PDB entry 5S4W | X-ray diffraction, 2.80 A resolution | chains B and C of the 6 polymer chains in the assembly

[Chain B]
Protein: Tubulin beta-2B chain
Source organism: Bos taurus
Reference sequence: Q6B856 (TBB2B_BOVIN); the author numbering skips numbers that UniProt does not, so the offset changes along the chain: 1-42 = UniProt 1-42; 45-360 = UniProt 43-358; 369-455 = UniProt 359-445
Sequence (445 residues; each row starts with the number of its first residue; note: 10 numbers in that range are skipped by the numbering (no residue carries them; nothing is unmodelled there)):
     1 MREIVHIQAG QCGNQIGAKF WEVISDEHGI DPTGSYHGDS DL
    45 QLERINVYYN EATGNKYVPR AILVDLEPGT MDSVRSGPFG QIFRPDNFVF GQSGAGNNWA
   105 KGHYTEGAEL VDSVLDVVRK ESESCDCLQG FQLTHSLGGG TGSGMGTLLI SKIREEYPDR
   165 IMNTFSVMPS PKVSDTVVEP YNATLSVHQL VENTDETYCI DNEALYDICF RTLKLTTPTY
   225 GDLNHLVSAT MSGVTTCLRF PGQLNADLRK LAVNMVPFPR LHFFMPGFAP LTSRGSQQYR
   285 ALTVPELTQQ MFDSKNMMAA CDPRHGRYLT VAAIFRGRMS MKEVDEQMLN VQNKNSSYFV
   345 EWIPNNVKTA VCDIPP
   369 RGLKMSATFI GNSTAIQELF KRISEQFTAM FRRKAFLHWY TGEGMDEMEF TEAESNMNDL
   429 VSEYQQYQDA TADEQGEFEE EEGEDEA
Disordered / not traced: 279-280, 438-455
Bound ions: Mg2+: Q11 (together with GDP); Ca2+ near E113 (its only coordinating residue here)
Small-molecule neighbours:
  - GDP (guanosine-5'-diphosphate): G10, Q11, C12, Q15, I16, N101, S140, G142, G143, G144, T145, G146, V171, P173, V177, D179, E183, N206, L209, Y224, L227, N228
  - WZ7 (2-[(cyclopent-3-en-1-yl)amino]pyridine-4-carboxamide): E200, Y202, V238, C241, L255, M259, F268, A316, A317, I318, K352, T353, A354, I378
Curated features (UniProtKB/Swiss-Prot):
  - motif: M1 to I4 (MREI motif)
  - binding site (GTP): Q11, E71, S140, G144, T145, G146, N206, N228
  - binding site (Mg(2+)): E71
  - modified residue: S40 (Phosphoserine), T57 (Phosphothreonine), K60 (N6-acetyllysine), S174 (Phosphoserine), T287 (Phosphothreonine), T292 (Phosphothreonine), R320 (Omega-N-methylarginine), E448 (5-glutamyl polyglutamate)
  - cross-link (Glycyl lysine isopeptide (Lys-Gly)): K60 (interchain with G-Cter in ubiquitin), K326 (interchain with G-Cter in ubiquitin)

[Chain C]
Protein: Tubulin alpha-1B chain
Source organism: Bos taurus
Reference sequence: P81947 (TBA1B_BOVIN); residues 1-451 here = UniProt positions 1-451
Sequence (451 residues; row label = number of the first residue in the row):
     1 MRECISIHVG QAGVQIGNAC WELYCLEHGI QPDGQMPSDK TIGGGDDSFN TFFSETGAGK
    61 HVPRAVFVDL EPTVIDEVRT GTYRQLFHPE QLITGKEDAA NNYARGHYTI GKEIIDLVLD
   121 RIRKLADQCT GLQGFLVFHS FGGGTGSGFT SLLMERLSVD YGKKSKLEFS IYPAPQVSTA
   181 VVEPYNSILT THTTLEHSDC AFMVDNEAIY DICRRNLDIE RPTYTNLNRL ISQIVSSITA
   241 SLRFDGALNV DLTEFQTNLV PYPRIHFPLA TYAPVISAEK AYHEQLSVAE ITNACFEPAN
   301 QMVKCDPRHG KYMACCLLYR GDVVPKDVNA AIATIKTKRS IQFVDWCPTG FKVGINYQPP
   361 TVVPGGDLAK VQRAVCMLSN TTAIAEAWAR LDHKFDLMYA KRAFVHWYVG EGMEEGEFSE
   421 AREDMAALEK DYEEVGVDSV EGEGEEEGEE Y
Disordered / not traced: 441-451
Bound ions: Ca2+: D39, T41, G44, E55
Small-molecule neighbours: GTP (guanosine-5'-triphosphate): G10, Q11, A12, Q15, I16, D69, D98, A99, A100, N101, N102, S140, G142, G143, G144, T145, G146, I171, P173, V177, S178, T179, E183, N206, Y224, L227, N228, I231

[How chain B and chain C interact]
Pairs across the interface (40):
  Q96(B) with M1(C); R2(C)
  S97(B) with R2(C)
  N101(B) with E254(C), hydrogen bond
  D179(B) with N258(C); K352(C), hydrogen bond (backbone-side chain)
  T180(B) with E254(C); N258(C)
  V181(B) with N258(C), hydrogen bond (backbone-side chain); P348(C), hydrophobic
  V182(B) with T257(C)
  T221(B) with P325(C); K326(C); N329(C)
  A397(B) with W346(C)
  M398(B) with W346(C)
  R400(B) with D345(C); S439(C), hydrogen bond
  R401(B) with Y262(C), hydrogen bond (backbone-side chain); D345(C), salt bridge; W346(C); E434(C), hydrogen bond (side chain-backbone); V437(C), hydrogen bond (side chain-backbone); D438(C); S439(C), hydrogen bond
  K402(B) with Y262(C)
  A403(B) with Y262(C); W346(C), hydrophobic
  F404(B) with T257(C); N258(C); V260(C); P261(C), hydrogen bond (backbone-backbone); W346(C), hydrophobic
  H406(B) with V260(C), hydrogen bond (side chain-backbone); P261(C); Y262(C); P263(C)
  W407(B) with Q256(C); T257(C), hydrogen bond (side chain-backbone); V260(C), hydrogen bond (side chain-backbone)
Interface residues without a listed pair, chain B (19 interface residues in all): G100, T220
Interface residues without a listed pair, chain C (22 interface residues in all): V435

[Overview]
Chain B and chain C form an interface of 19 and 22 residues respectively, with 12 hydrogen bonds and 1 salt
bridge. Polar contacts include R401(B)-D345(C), N101(B)-E254(C) and D179(B)-K352(C). Bound to chain B: GDP and
compound WZ7. Chain C binds GTP.
Chain B is Tubulin beta-2B chain and chain C is Tubulin alpha-1B chain, both from Bos taurus; the structure,
Tubulin-Z1416571195-complex, was determined by X-ray diffraction (same publication as 5S4L, 5S4M, 5S4N, 5S4O,
5S4P, 5S4Q and 52 further entries).
